PDB entry 5BXN | X-ray diffraction, 2.80 A resolution | chains J and X of the 28 polymer chains in the assembly

== Chain J (and X) ==
Name: Proteasome subunit beta type-4
From: Saccharomyces cerevisiae (strain ATCC 204508 / S288c)
Notes: EC 3.4.25.1; chain X of this document is another copy of the same molecule, construct and numbering; everything in this record applies to it too
UniProtKB: P22141 (PSB4_YEAST); numbering as in UniProt (aligned over 1-198)
Sequence (198 residues; each row starts with the number of its first residue):
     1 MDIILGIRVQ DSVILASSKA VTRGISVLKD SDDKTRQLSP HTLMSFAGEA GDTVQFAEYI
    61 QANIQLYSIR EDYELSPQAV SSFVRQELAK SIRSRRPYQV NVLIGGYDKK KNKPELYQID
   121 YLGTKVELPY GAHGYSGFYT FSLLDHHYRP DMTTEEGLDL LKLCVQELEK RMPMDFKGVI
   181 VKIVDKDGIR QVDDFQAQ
Not modelled in the structure: 196-198

== How chain J and chain X interact ==
Pairs across the interface (39; chain J residue first):
  Thr-22(J) with Pro-173(X)
  Gly-24(J) with Pro-173(X)
  Ile-25(J) with Tyr-135(X), hydrophobic; Tyr-139(X), hydrogen bond (backbone-side chain); Arg-171(X); Pro-173(X)
  Ser-26(J) with Tyr-139(X), hydrogen bond; Arg-171(X)
  Val-27(J) with Arg-171(X), hydrogen bond (backbone-backbone); Met-172(X); Pro-173(X), hydrophobic
  Leu-28(J) with Arg-171(X)
  Asp-30(J) with Lys-170(X), salt bridge
  Tyr-135(J) with Ile-25(X), hydrophobic
  Tyr-139(J) with Ile-25(X), hydrogen bond (side chain-backbone); Ser-26(X), hydrogen bond
  Glu-169(J) with Asp-175(X); Lys-177(X), hydrogen bond (backbone-side chain)
  Lys-170(J) with Val-27(X); Asp-30(X), salt bridge; Lys-177(X), hydrogen bond (backbone-side chain)
  Arg-171(J) with Ile-25(X); Ser-26(X); Val-27(X), hydrogen bond (backbone-backbone); Leu-28(X)
  Met-172(J) with Val-27(X)
  Pro-173(J) with Thr-22(X); Gly-24(X); Ile-25(X); Val-27(X), hydrophobic; Met-174(X); Asp-175(X), hydrogen bond (backbone-backbone)
  Met-174(J) with Pro-173(X); Met-174(X), hydrophobic
  Asp-175(J) with Glu-169(X); Pro-173(X), hydrogen bond (backbone-backbone); Asp-175(X)
  Lys-177(J) with Glu-169(X), hydrogen bond (side chain-backbone); Lys-170(X), hydrogen bond (side chain-backbone)
Other interface residues (no listed pair), chain J (18 interface residues in all): Phe-138

== Overview ==
18 residues of chain J face 17 of chain X across their interface, with 12 hydrogen bonds and 2 salt bridges.
Among the polar pairs are Asp-30(J)/Lys-170(X), Ile-25(J)/Tyr-139(X) and Ser-26(J)/Tyr-139(X).
Both chains are Proteasome subunit beta type-4 (Saccharomyces cerevisiae (strain ATCC 204508 / S288c)). Entry
5BXN (Yeast 20S proteasome beta2-G170A mutant in complex with Bortezomib) was determined by X-ray diffraction,
deposited together with 5BXL.
